PDB entry 7CH9 | electron microscopy, 3.50 A resolution | chains I and J of the 12 polymer chains in the assembly

[Chain I (and J)]
Protein: Probable ATP-binding component of ABC transporter
Source organism: Pseudomonas aeruginosa (strain ATCC 15692 / DSM 22644 / CIP 104116 / JCM 14847 / LMG 12228 / 1C / PRS 101 / PAO1)
Notes: chain J of this document is another copy of the same molecule, construct and numbering; everything in this record applies to it too
UniProtKB: Q9HVW1 (Q9HVW1_PSEAE); residues 1-269 here = UniProt positions 1-269
Chain sequence (269 residues; numbered 1 to 269; the number before each row is that of its first residue):
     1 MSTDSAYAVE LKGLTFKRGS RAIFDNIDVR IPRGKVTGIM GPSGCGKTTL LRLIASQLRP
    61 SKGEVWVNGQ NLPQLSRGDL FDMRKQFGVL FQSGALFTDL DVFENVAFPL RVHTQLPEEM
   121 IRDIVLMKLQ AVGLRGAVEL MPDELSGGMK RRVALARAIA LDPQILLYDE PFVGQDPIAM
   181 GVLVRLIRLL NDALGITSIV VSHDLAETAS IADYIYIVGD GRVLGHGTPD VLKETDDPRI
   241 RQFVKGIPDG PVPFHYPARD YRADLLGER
Disordered / not traced: 1-5, 268-269

[Chain I / chain J interface]
Residue-residue contacts - 63 pairs, chain I then chain J:
  P42(I) - D176(J)
  P42(I) - I178(J)  hydrophobic
  S43(I) - D176(J)  hydrogen bond (backbone-side chain)
  R122(I) - D264(J)  salt bridge
  D123(I) - L265(J)
  Q130(I) - H255(J)
  Q130(I) - Y261(J)
  G133(I) - F254(J)
  G133(I) - H255(J)  hydrogen bond (backbone-side chain)
  G133(I) - Y256(J)
  R135(I) - A258(J)
  R135(I) - D260(J)  hydrogen bond (side chain-backbone)
  R135(I) - Y261(J)  hydrogen bond (side chain-backbone)
  R135(I) - D264(J)  salt bridge
  R135(I) - L265(J)
  G136(I) - Y256(J)
  G136(I) - A258(J)
  A137(I) - Y256(J)
  L140(I) - Y256(J)
  R152(I) - F254(J)  hydrogen bond (side chain-backbone)
  V173(I) - G174(J)
  G174(I) - V173(J)
  Q175(I) - H203(J)
  D176(I) - P42(J)
  D176(I) - S43(J)  hydrogen bond
  D176(I) - H203(J)
  P177(I) - H203(J)
  P177(I) - F243(J)  hydrophobic
  I178(I) - Q242(J)
  I178(I) - F243(J)  hydrophobic
  G181(I) - P248(J)
  V182(I) - P248(J)  hydrophobic
  V182(I) - F254(J)  hydrophobic
  R185(I) - P248(J)
  R185(I) - F254(J)
  H203(I) - G174(J)
  H203(I) - Q175(J)
  H203(I) - D176(J)
  H203(I) - P177(J)
  F243(I) - P177(J)
  F243(I) - I178(J)  hydrophobic
  P248(I) - G181(J)
  P248(I) - V182(J)  hydrophobic
  P248(I) - R185(J)
  V252(I) - I178(J)  hydrophobic
  F254(I) - A131(J)
  F254(I) - V132(J)
  F254(I) - R152(J)  hydrogen bond (backbone-side chain)
  F254(I) - V182(J)  hydrophobic
  F254(I) - R185(J)
  H255(I) - Q130(J)
  H255(I) - G133(J)
  Y256(I) - G133(J)  hydrogen bond (backbone-backbone)
  Y256(I) - G136(J)
  Y256(I) - A137(J)
  Y256(I) - M149(J)  hydrophobic
  A258(I) - G136(J)
  R259(I) - E139(J)  salt bridge
  Y261(I) - Q130(J)
  Y261(I) - R135(J)
  D264(I) - R122(J)  hydrogen bond (backbone-side chain)
  L265(I) - D123(J)
  L265(I) - L126(J)  hydrophobic
Also at the interface, not in a pair above, chain I (43 interface residues in all): G41, L126, M127, A131, V132, L134, V138, M149, Q242, G246, D249
Also at the interface, not in a pair above, chain J (46 interface residues in all): G41, L140, L186, L205, K245, G246, D249, V252, P257, G267

[In short]
43 residues of chain I and 46 residues of chain J are in contact; the contacts include 9 hydrogen bonds and 3
salt bridges. Polar contacts include R122(I)-D264(J), R135(I)-D264(J) and R259(I)-E139(J).
Both chains are Probable ATP-binding component of ABC transporter (Pseudomonas aeruginosa (strain ATCC 15692 /
DSM 22644 / CIP 104116 / JCM 14847 / LMG 12228 / 1C / PRS 101 / PAO1)). Entry 7CH9 (Cryo-EM structure of
P.aeruginosa MlaFEBD) was determined by electron microscopy, deposited together with 7CH8, 7CH6, 7CH7 and
7CHA.
